8YXM - chains A and B of the 3 polymer chains in the assembly; structure by electron microscopy, 2.93 A resolution.

[Chain A]
Molecule: RNA-directed RNA polymerase L
From: Mumps orthorubulavirus
Notes: EC 2.7.7.48, 3.6.1.-, 2.7.7.88, 2.1.1.-
Reference sequence: C0JJA4 (C0JJA4_9MONO); residues 1-2261 here = UniProt positions 1-2261
Sequence (2261 residues; each row starts with the number of its first residue):
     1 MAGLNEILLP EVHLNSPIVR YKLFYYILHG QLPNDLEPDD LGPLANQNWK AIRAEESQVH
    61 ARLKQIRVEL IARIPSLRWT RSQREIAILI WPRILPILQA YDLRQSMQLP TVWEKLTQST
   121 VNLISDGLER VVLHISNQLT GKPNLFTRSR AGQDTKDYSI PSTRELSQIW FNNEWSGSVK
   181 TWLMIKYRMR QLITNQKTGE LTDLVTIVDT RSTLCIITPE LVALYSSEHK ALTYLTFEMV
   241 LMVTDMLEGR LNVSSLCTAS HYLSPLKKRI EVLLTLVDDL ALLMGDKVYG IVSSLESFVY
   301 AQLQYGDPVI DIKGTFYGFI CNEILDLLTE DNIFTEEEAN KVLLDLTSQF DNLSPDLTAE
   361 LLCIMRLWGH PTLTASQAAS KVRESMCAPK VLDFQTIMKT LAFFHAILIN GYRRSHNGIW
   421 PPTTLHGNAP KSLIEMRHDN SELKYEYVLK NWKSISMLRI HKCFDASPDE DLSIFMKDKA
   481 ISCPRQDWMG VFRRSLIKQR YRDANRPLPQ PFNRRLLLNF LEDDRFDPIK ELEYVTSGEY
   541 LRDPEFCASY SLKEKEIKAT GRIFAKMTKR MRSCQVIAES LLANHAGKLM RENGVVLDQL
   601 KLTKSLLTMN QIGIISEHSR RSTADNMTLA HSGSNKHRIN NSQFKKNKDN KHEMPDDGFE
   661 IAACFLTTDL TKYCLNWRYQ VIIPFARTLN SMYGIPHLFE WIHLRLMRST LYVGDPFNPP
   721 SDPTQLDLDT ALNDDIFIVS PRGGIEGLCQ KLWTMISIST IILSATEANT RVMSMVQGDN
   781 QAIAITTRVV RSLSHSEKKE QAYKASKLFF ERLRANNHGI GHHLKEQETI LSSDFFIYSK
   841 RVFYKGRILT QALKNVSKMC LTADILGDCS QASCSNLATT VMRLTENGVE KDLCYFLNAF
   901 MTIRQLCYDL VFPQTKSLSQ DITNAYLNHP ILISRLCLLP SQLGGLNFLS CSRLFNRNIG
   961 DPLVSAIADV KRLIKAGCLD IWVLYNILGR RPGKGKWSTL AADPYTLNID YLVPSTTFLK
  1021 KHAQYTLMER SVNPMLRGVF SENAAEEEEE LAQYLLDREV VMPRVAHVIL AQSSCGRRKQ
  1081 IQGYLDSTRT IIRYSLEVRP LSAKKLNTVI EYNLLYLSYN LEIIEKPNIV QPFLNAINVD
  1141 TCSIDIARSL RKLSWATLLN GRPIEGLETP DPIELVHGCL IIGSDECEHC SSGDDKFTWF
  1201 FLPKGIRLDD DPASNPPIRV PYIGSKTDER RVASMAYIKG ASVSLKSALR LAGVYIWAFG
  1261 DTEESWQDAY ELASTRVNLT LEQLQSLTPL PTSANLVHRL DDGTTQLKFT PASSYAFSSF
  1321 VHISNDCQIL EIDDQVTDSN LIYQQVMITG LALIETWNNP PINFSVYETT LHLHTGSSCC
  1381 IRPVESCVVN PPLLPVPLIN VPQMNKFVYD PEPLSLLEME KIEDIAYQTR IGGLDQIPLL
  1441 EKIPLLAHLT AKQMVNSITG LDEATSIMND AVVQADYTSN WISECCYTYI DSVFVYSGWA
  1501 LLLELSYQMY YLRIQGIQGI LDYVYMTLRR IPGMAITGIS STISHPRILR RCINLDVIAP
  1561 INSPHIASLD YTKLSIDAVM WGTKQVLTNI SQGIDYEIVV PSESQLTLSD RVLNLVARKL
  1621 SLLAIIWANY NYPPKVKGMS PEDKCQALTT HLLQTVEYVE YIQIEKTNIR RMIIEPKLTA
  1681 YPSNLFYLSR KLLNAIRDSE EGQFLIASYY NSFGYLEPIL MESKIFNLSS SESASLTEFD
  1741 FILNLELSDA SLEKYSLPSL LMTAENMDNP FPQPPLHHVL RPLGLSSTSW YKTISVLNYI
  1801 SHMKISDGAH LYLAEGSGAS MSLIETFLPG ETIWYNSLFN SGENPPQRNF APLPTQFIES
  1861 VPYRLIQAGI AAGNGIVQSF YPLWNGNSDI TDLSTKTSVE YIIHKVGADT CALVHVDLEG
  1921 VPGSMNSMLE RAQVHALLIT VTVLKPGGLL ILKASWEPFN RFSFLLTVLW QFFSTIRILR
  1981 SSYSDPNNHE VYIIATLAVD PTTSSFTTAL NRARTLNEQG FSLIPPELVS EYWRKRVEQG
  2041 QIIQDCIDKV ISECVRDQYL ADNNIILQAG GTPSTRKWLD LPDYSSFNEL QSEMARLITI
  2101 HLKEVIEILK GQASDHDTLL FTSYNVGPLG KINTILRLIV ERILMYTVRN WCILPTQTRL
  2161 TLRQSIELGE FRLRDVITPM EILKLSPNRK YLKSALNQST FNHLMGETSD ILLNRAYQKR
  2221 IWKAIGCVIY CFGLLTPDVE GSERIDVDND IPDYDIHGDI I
Not modelled in the structure: 1-3, 152-157, 619-657, 1229-1231, 1300-1307, 1331-1336, 1434-2261
UniProt features mapped onto this chain:
  - natural variant: Asp311 (D311G: In strain: Isolate Jeryl Lynn-CK4)
Bound ions: Zn2+ site 1: Cys1142, Glu1174, Cys1379, Cys1380; Zn2+ site 2: Cys1187, Cys1190, His1372, His1374

[Chain B]
Molecule: Phosphoprotein
From: Mumps orthorubulavirus
Reference sequence: C0JJ97 (C0JJ97_9MONO); residues 1-391 here = UniProt positions 1-391
Sequence (391 residues; row label = number of the first residue in the row):
     1 MDQFIKQDET GDLIETGMNV ANHFLSTPIQ GTNSLSKASI LPGVAPVLIG NPEQKNIQHP
    61 TASHQGSKTK GRGSGVRSII VSPSEAGNGG TQIPEPLFAQ TGQGGIVTTV YQDPTIQPTG
   121 SYRSVELAKI GKERMINRFV EKPRTSTPVT EFKRGGPGAA AQGQTIQEEG IDGNGASAGS
   181 KERSGSLSGA TLYAHLSLPQ QDSTPANVGI APQSAISANE IMDLLRGMDA RLQHLEQKVD
   241 KVLAQGSMVT QIKNELSTVK TTLATIEGMM ATVKIMDPGN PTGVPVDELR RSFSDHVTIV
   301 SGPGDVSFSS SEKPTLYLDE LARPVSKPRP AKQTKSQPVK DLAGQKVMIT KMITDCVANP
   361 QMKQAFEQRL AKASTEDALN DIKRDIIRSA I
Not modelled in the structure: 1-247, 287-391
UniProt features mapped onto this chain:
  - modified residue: Thr10 (Phosphothreonine), Thr16 (Phosphothreonine), Thr91 (Phosphothreonine), Thr150 (Phosphothreonine), Thr165 (Phosphothreonine), Ser188 (Phosphoserine), Thr250 (Phosphothreonine), Ser257 (Phosphoserine), Thr258 (Phosphothreonine), Thr282 (Phosphothreonine), Ser292 (Phosphoserine), Ser294 (Phosphoserine), Thr298 (Phosphothreonine), Ser301 (Phosphoserine), Ser374 (Phosphoserine), Thr375 (Phosphothreonine)
  - natural variant: Asn56 (N56T: In strain: Isolate Jeryl Lynn-CK4)

[How chain A and chain B interact]
Residue-residue contacts - 44 pairs, chain A then chain B:
  Phe394(A) - Met269(B)
  Phe394(A) - Thr272(B)
  Phe394(A) - Val273(B)  hydrophobic
  Ile397(A) - Met276(B)  hydrophobic
  Met398(A) - Thr272(B)
  His426(A) - Ala264(B)  hydrogen bond (side chain-backbone)
  His426(A) - Gly268(B)
  Gly427(A) - Ala264(B)
  Asn428(A) - Thr261(B)  hydrogen bond (backbone-side chain)
  Asn428(A) - Ala264(B)
  Asn428(A) - Thr265(B)  hydrogen bond
  Lys453(A) - Thr265(B)
  Lys453(A) - Met269(B)
  Met457(A) - Met269(B)  hydrophobic
  Arg459(A) - Val284(B)
  Leu541(A) - Pro281(B)  hydrophobic
  Tyr679(A) - Ile275(B)  hydrogen bond (side chain-backbone)
  Tyr679(A) - Met276(B)
  Tyr679(A) - Asp277(B)
  Tyr679(A) - Pro278(B)  hydrophobic
  Tyr679(A) - Thr282(B)  hydrogen bond
  Gln680(A) - Met276(B)
  Gln680(A) - Pro278(B)
  Ile683(A) - Ile275(B)
  Ile683(A) - Met276(B)  hydrophobic
  Pro684(A) - Met276(B)  hydrophobic
  Arg687(A) - Ile275(B)
  Arg687(A) - Thr282(B)
  Arg687(A) - Gly283(B)
  Arg687(A) - Val284(B)
  Asn690(A) - Val284(B)
  Ser691(A) - Val284(B)
  Gly694(A) - Val286(B)
  Pro696(A) - Gly283(B)
  Pro696(A) - Val284(B)  hydrogen bond (backbone-backbone)
  His697(A) - Pro281(B)
  His697(A) - Thr282(B)  hydrogen bond (side chain-backbone)
  Glu700(A) - Thr282(B)
  Leu704(A) - Pro278(B)
  Leu704(A) - Pro281(B)  hydrophobic
  Met707(A) - Pro278(B)  hydrophobic
  Arg708(A) - Pro278(B)  hydrogen bond (side chain-backbone)
  Arg708(A) - Gly279(B)
  Arg708(A) - Pro281(B)
Also at the interface, not in a pair above, chain A (26 interface residues in all): Trp452, Lys462
Also at the interface, not in a pair above, chain B (20 interface residues in all): Glu267, Asn280, Pro285

[Summary]
The interface between chain A and chain B involves 26 residues on one side and 20 on the other, with 8
hydrogen bonds. Among the polar pairs are His426(A)-Ala264(B), Asn428(A)-Thr261(B) and Asn428(A)-Thr265(B).
The Zn2+ site 1 is built by Cys1142(A), Glu1174(A), Cys1379(A) and Cys1380(A).
Chain A is RNA-directed RNA polymerase L and chain B is Phosphoprotein, both from Mumps orthorubulavirus; the
structure, Structure of N-terminal domain of L protein bound with Phosphoprotein from Mumps Virus, was
determined by electron microscopy together with 8IZL and 8X01 from the same study.
